PDB entry 2WX5 | X-ray diffraction, 2.63 A resolution | chains H and M of the 3 polymer chains in the assembly

# Chain H
Molecule: Reaction center protein H chain
Source organism: Rhodobacter sphaeroides
UniProt: P0C0Y7 (RCEH_RHOSH); residue numbers follow UniProt; this construct covers 1-260
Amino-acid sequence (260 residues; row label = number of the first residue in the row):
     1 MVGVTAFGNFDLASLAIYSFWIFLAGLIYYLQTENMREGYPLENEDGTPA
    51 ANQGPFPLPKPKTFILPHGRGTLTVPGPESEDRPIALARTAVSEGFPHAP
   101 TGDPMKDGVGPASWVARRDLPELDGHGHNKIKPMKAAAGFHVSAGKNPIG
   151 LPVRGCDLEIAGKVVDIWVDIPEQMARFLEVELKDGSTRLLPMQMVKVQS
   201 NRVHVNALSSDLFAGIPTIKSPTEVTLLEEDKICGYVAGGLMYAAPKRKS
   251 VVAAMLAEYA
Unresolved in the structure: 1-10, 251-260
Ion coordination: Na+: Met-134, Ala-137, Phe-140

# Chain M
Molecule: Reaction centre protein M chain
Source organism: Rhodobacter sphaeroides
UniProt: P0C0Y9 (RCEM_RHOSH); residues 1-307 here correspond to UniProt positions 2-308 (UniProt number = residue number + 1)
Amino-acid sequence (307 residues; numbered 1 to 307; the number before each row is that of its first residue):
     1 AEYQNIFSQVQVRGPADLGMTEDVNLANRSGVGPFSTLLGWFGNAQLGPI
    51 YLGSLGVLSLFSGLMWFFTIGIWFWYQAGWNPAVFLRDLFFFSLEPPAPE
   101 YGLSFAAPLKEGGLWLIASFFMFVAVWSWWGRTYLRAQALGMGKHTAWAF
   151 LSAIWLWMVLGFIRPILMGSWSEAVPYGIFSHLDWTNNFSLVHGNLFYNP
   201 FHGLSIAFLYGSALLFAMHGATILAVSRFGGERELEQIADRGTAAERAAL
   251 FWRWTMGFNATMEGIHRWAIWMAVLVTLTGGIGILLSGTVVDNWYVWGQN
   301 HGMAPLN
Unresolved in the structure: 303-307
Ion coordination: Na+ near Ser-54 (its only coordinating residue here); bacteriochlorophyll a Mg site 1 near His-182 (its only coordinating residue here); bacteriochlorophyll a Mg site 2 near His-202 (its only coordinating residue here); Fe ion: His-219, Glu-234, His-266 (shared with 2 residues of chain L)
Ligand contacts:
  - bacteriochlorophyll a (BCL), molecule 1: Trp-66, Met-122, Val-126, Phe-150, Ala-153, Ile-154, Leu-156, Trp-157, Leu-160, Trp-185, Thr-186, Asn-187, Phe-189, Ser-190, Asn-195, Leu-196, Phe-197, His-202, Ser-205, Ile-206, Leu-209, Tyr-210, Val-276, Thr-277, Gly-280, Gly-281, Ile-284
  - bacteriochlorophyll a (BCL), molecule 2: Phe-67, Leu-89, Met-122, Trp-157, Leu-160, Val-175, Ile-179, His-182, Leu-183, Trp-185, Thr-186
  - bacteriochlorophyll a (BCL), molecule 3: Thr-186, Phe-197, Leu-209, Tyr-210
  - bacteriochlorophyll a (BCL), molecule 4: Phe-197, Gly-203, Ile-206, Ala-207, Tyr-210, Gly-211, Leu-214
  - bacteriopheophytin a (BPH), molecule 1: Ser-59, Leu-60, Gly-63, Leu-64, Phe-67, Ala-125, Val-126, Trp-129, Thr-133, Thr-146, Ala-149, Phe-150, Ala-153, Ala-273, Val-274, Thr-277
  - bacteriopheophytin a (BPH), molecule 2: Tyr-210, Ala-213, Leu-214, Ala-217, Met-218, Trp-252, Thr-255, Met-256
  - heptane-1,2,3-triol (HTO): Leu-86, Arg-87, Asp-88, Leu-89, Phe-90, Phe-91
  - speroidenone (SPN): Trp-66, Phe-67, Phe-68, Ile-70, Gly-71, Phe-74, Trp-75, Phe-85, Leu-89, Phe-105, Trp-115, Leu-116, Ser-119, Phe-120, Met-122, Phe-123, Trp-157, Met-158, Leu-160, Gly-161, Phe-162, Trp-171, Val-175, Pro-176, Tyr-177, Gly-178, Ile-179, His-182
  - ubiquinone-10 (U10): Leu-214, Leu-215, Met-218, His-219, Thr-222, Ile-223, Ala-245, Ala-248, Ala-249, Trp-252, Met-256, Phe-258, Asn-259, Ala-260, Thr-261, Met-262, Ile-265, Trp-268, Met-272
UniProt features mapped onto this chain:
  - binding site ((7R,8Z)-bacteriochlorophyll b): His-182, His-202
  - binding site (Fe cation): His-219, Glu-234, His-266
  - binding site (a ubiquinone): Trp-252

# Interface between chain H and chain M
Residue-residue contacts (106):
  Asp-11(H) / Val-290(M)
  Asp-11(H) / Trp-297(M)  hydrogen bond
  Asp-11(H) / His-301(M)  salt bridge
  Leu-12(H) / Val-290(M)  hydrophobic
  Ala-13(H) / Leu-286(M)  hydrophobic
  Ala-13(H) / Val-291(M)  hydrophobic
  Ala-13(H) / Trp-297(M)
  Ser-14(H) / Trp-297(M)
  Ser-14(H) / His-301(M)
  Ala-16(H) / Phe-201(M)
  Ile-17(H) / Pro-200(M)  hydrophobic
  Ile-17(H) / Phe-201(M)  hydrophobic
  Phe-20(H) / Leu-204(M)  hydrophobic
  Phe-20(H) / Leu-275(M)  hydrophobic
  Phe-20(H) / Thr-279(M)
  Trp-21(H) / Leu-204(M)  hydrophobic
  Leu-24(H) / Phe-208(M)  hydrophobic
  Leu-27(H) / Trp-271(M)
  Leu-27(H) / Leu-275(M)  hydrophobic
  Tyr-30(H) / Arg-267(M)  hydrogen bond
  Leu-31(H) / Arg-267(M)
  Leu-31(H) / Trp-268(M)  hydrophobic
  Gln-32(H) / Phe-258(M)
  Asn-35(H) / Asn-259(M)
  Asn-35(H) / Ala-260(M)
  Asn-35(H) / Thr-261(M)  hydrogen bond (side chain-backbone)
  Asn-35(H) / Gly-264(M)
  Asn-35(H) / Ile-265(M)
  Asn-35(H) / Trp-268(M)
  Glu-38(H) / Arg-241(M)  salt bridge
  Glu-38(H) / Thr-261(M)
  Tyr-40(H) / Arg-253(M)  hydrogen bond
  Leu-42(H) / Arg-253(M)
  Lys-62(H) / Glu-263(M)  salt bridge
  Lys-62(H) / Arg-267(M)
  Phe-64(H) / Glu-263(M)
  Leu-66(H) / Ala-239(M)  hydrophobic
  Leu-73(H) / Ile-238(M)
  Leu-73(H) / Ala-239(M)
  Glu-79(H) / Arg-241(M)  salt bridge
  Pro-111(H) / Arg-247(M)  hydrogen bond (backbone-side chain)
  Ala-112(H) / Arg-247(M)
  Ser-113(H) / Thr-243(M)
  Ser-113(H) / Arg-247(M)  hydrogen bond (backbone-side chain)
  Val-115(H) / Arg-241(M)
  Val-115(H) / Gly-242(M)
  Val-115(H) / Thr-243(M)
  Val-115(H) / Glu-246(M)
  Arg-117(H) / Glu-236(M)  hydrogen bond (side chain-backbone)
  Arg-117(H) / Gln-237(M)
  Arg-117(H) / Asp-240(M)  hydrogen bond (side chain-backbone)
  Arg-117(H) / Arg-241(M)
  Arg-117(H) / Gly-242(M)
  Arg-118(H) / Asp-240(M)  hydrogen bond (backbone-side chain)
  Glu-122(H) / Arg-233(M)  salt bridge
  Glu-122(H) / Glu-236(M)
  Gly-125(H) / Met-20(M)
  His-126(H) / Met-20(M)
  Ile-131(H) / Arg-233(M)
  Ala-138(H) / Pro-15(M)
  Gly-139(H) / Arg-13(M)
  Gly-139(H) / Gly-14(M)
  Phe-140(H) / Arg-13(M)
  Phe-140(H) / Gly-14(M)
  Phe-140(H) / Pro-15(M)
  His-141(H) / Val-12(M)
  His-141(H) / Arg-13(M)  hydrogen bond (backbone-backbone)
  Val-142(H) / Gln-11(M)
  Ser-143(H) / Gln-11(M)  hydrogen bond (backbone-backbone)
  Ser-143(H) / Val-12(M)
  Ser-143(H) / Arg-13(M)  hydrogen bond (side chain-backbone)
  Ala-144(H) / Val-10(M)
  Ala-144(H) / Gln-11(M)  hydrogen bond (backbone-backbone)
  Ala-144(H) / Trp-41(M)  hydrophobic
  Gly-145(H) / Gln-9(M)
  Gly-145(H) / Trp-41(M)
  Lys-146(H) / Val-10(M)
  Glu-173(H) / Asn-44(M)
  Gln-174(H) / Val-12(M)
  Gln-174(H) / Arg-13(M)
  Gln-174(H) / Gly-14(M)  hydrogen bond (side chain-backbone)
  Gln-174(H) / Pro-15(M)  hydrogen bond (side chain-backbone)
  Met-175(H) / Val-12(M)
  Met-175(H) / Glu-232(M)
  Arg-177(H) / Glu-232(M)  salt bridge
  Arg-177(H) / Arg-233(M)
  Met-193(H) / Gln-9(M)
  Gln-194(H) / Tyr-3(M)
  Gln-194(H) / Asn-5(M)
  Gln-194(H) / Ser-227(M)  hydrogen bond (side chain-backbone)
  Gln-194(H) / Arg-228(M)
  Met-195(H) / Arg-228(M)
  Val-196(H) / Gln-9(M)  hydrogen bond (backbone-side chain)
  Lys-197(H) / Ala-1(M)
  Lys-197(H) / Gln-9(M)
  Val-198(H) / Gln-9(M)  hydrogen bond (backbone-side chain)
  Leu-227(H) / Arg-233(M)
  Leu-227(H) / Glu-236(M)
  Leu-227(H) / Asp-240(M)
  Glu-230(H) / Arg-233(M)  salt bridge
  Asp-231(H) / Gly-242(M)
  Asp-231(H) / Thr-243(M)  hydrogen bond (side chain-backbone)
  Cys-234(H) / Arg-228(M)  hydrogen bond (side chain-backbone)
  Cys-234(H) / Phe-229(M)  hydrophobic
  Ala-238(H) / Phe-229(M)  hydrophobic
  Leu-241(H) / Arg-228(M)
Other interface residues (no listed pair), chain H (70 interface residues in all): Phe-23, Glu-34, Arg-37, Glu-81, Gly-110, Trp-114, Lys-130, Pro-148, Val-169, Pro-172, Ala-176, Pro-192, Gly-235
Other interface residues (no listed pair), chain M (56 interface residues in all): Glu-2, Asp-17, Gly-19, Phe-35, Thr-37, Trp-294

# In short
70 residues of chain H and 56 residues of chain M are in contact, with 20 hydrogen bonds and 7 salt bridges.
Polar pairs include Asp-11(H)/His-301(M), Glu-38(H)/Arg-241(M) and Lys-62(H)/Glu-263(M). Ligands of chain M: 4
copies of bacteriochlorophyll a, bacteriopheophytin a, heptane-1,2,3-triol, speroidenone and ubiquinone-10.
Here chain H is Reaction center protein H chain and chain M is Reaction centre protein M chain, both from
Rhodobacter sphaeroides. Entry 2WX5 (Hexa-coordination of a bacteriochlorophyll cofactor in the Rhodobacter
sphaeroides reaction centre) was determined by X-ray diffraction.
